Entry 4JV2 (X-ray diffraction, 2.74 A resolution); this record covers chains A and B of the 3 polymer chains in the assembly.

== Chain A ==
Molecule: DNA polymerase IV
Source organism: Sulfolobus solfataricus
Notes: EC 2.7.7.7
Reference sequence: Q97W02 (DPO4_SULSO); residue numbers follow UniProt; this construct covers 1-341
Chain sequence (347 residues; row label = number of the first residue in the row; numbers below 1 keep their minus sign (His-5 is residue -5)):
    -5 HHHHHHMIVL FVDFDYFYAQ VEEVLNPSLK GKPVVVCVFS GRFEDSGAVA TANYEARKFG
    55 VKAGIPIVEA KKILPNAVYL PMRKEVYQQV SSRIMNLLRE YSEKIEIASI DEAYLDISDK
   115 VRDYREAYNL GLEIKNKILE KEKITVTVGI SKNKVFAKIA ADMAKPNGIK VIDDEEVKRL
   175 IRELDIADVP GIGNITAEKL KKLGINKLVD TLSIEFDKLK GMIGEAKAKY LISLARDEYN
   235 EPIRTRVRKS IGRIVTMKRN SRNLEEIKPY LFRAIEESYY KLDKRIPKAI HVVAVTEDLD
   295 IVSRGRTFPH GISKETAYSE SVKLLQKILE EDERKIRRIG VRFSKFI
Unresolved in the structure: -5 to 0
Construct notes: expression tag (-5 to 0)
Metal / ion sites: Ca2+ site 1: Asp7, Phe8, Asp105 (together with 2'-deoxyadenosine 5'-triphosphate); Ca2+ site 2: Ala181, Ile186
Small-molecule neighbours: 2'-deoxyadenosine 5'-triphosphate (DTP): Asp7, Phe8, Asp9, Tyr10, Phe11, Tyr12, Val43, Ala44, Thr45, Tyr48, Arg51, Ala57, Gly58, Ile104, Asp105, Glu106, Lys159
Swiss-Prot annotation at these positions:
  - active site: Glu106
  - binding site (Mg(2+)): Asp7, Asp105
  - site: Tyr12 (Substrate discrimination)
  - mutagenesis: Asp105 to Glu106 (Loss of function)

== Chain B ==
Molecule: 15-nt DNA strand
Sequence (15 nucleotides; each row starts with the number of its first residue):
   604 TXGAATCCTT CCCCC
Modified residues: HN1 ((6S,8R)-3-(2-deoxy-5-O-phosphono-beta-D-erythro-pentofuranosyl)-8-hydroxy-6-[(1S)-1-hydroxyhexyl]-4,6,7,8-tetrahydropyrimido[1,2-a]purin-10(3H)-one) at position 605

== How chain A and chain B interact ==
Contacting residue pairs (30; chain A residue first):
  Val32(A) with DT604(B), phosphate contact
  Gly41(A) with DT604(B), sugar contact
  Ala42(A) with DT604(B), base contact
  Gly58(A) with DT604(B), base contact
  Lys78(A) with DG606(B), sugar contact
  Gly218(A) with DC611(B), phosphate contact
  Glu219(A) with DC611(B), hydrogen bond to the phosphate
  Ala220(A) with DC610(B), phosphate contact; DC611(B), hydrogen bond to the phosphate
  Arg238(A) with DT609(B), salt bridge to the phosphate
  Val241(A) with DA608(B), phosphate contact
  Arg242(A) with DA607(B), salt bridge to the phosphate; DA608(B), salt bridge to the phosphate
  Lys243(A) with DA608(B), hydrogen bond to the phosphate; DT609(B), phosphate contact
  Ser244(A) with DA607(B), phosphate contact; DA608(B), hydrogen bond to the phosphate
  Ile245(A) with DA607(B), phosphate contact
  Gly246(A) with DA607(B), hydrogen bond to the phosphate
  Arg247(A) with HN1_605(B), hydrogen bond to the phosphate; DG606(B), salt bridge to the phosphate
  Ile248(A) with HN1_605(B), phosphate contact; DG606(B), hydrogen bond to the phosphate
  Thr250(A) with DT604(B), sugar contact; HN1_605(B), hydrogen bond to the phosphate
  Arg331(A) with DT604(B), salt bridge to the phosphate
  Arg332(A) with DT604(B), phosphate contact; HN1_605(B), salt bridge to the phosphate
  Arg336(A) with DG606(B), sugar contact; DA607(B), salt bridge to the phosphate
Interface residues without a listed pair, chain A (26 interface residues in all): Ser34, Lys221, Val249, Lys275, Leu293

== Overview ==
Chain A and chain B form an interface of 26 and 8 residues respectively, with 8 hydrogen bonds and 7 salt
bridges. Polar contacts include Glu219(A)-DC611(B), Ala220(A)-DC611(B) and Lys243(A)-DA608(B). Ligands of
chain A: 2'-deoxyadenosine 5'-triphosphate.
Chain A is DNA polymerase IV (Sulfolobus solfataricus) and chain B is a 15-nt DNA strand; the structure,
Ternary complex of gamma-OHPDG adduct modified dna with dna (-1 primer) polymerase iv and incoming datp, was
determined by X-ray diffraction (same publication as 4JUZ, 4JV0 and 4JV1).
